PDB entry 7BWR | electron microscopy, 3.50 A resolution | chains B and D of the 4 polymer chains in the assembly

Chain B:
Name: Integral membrane indolylacetylinositol arabinosyltransferase EmbB
Source organism: Mycolicibacterium smegmatis MC2 155
Notes: EC 2.4.2.34
Reference sequence: I7GAQ2 (I7GAQ2_MYCS2); residues 1-1082 here = UniProt positions 1-1082
Chain sequence (1082 residues; numbered 1 to 1082; the number before each row is that of its first residue):
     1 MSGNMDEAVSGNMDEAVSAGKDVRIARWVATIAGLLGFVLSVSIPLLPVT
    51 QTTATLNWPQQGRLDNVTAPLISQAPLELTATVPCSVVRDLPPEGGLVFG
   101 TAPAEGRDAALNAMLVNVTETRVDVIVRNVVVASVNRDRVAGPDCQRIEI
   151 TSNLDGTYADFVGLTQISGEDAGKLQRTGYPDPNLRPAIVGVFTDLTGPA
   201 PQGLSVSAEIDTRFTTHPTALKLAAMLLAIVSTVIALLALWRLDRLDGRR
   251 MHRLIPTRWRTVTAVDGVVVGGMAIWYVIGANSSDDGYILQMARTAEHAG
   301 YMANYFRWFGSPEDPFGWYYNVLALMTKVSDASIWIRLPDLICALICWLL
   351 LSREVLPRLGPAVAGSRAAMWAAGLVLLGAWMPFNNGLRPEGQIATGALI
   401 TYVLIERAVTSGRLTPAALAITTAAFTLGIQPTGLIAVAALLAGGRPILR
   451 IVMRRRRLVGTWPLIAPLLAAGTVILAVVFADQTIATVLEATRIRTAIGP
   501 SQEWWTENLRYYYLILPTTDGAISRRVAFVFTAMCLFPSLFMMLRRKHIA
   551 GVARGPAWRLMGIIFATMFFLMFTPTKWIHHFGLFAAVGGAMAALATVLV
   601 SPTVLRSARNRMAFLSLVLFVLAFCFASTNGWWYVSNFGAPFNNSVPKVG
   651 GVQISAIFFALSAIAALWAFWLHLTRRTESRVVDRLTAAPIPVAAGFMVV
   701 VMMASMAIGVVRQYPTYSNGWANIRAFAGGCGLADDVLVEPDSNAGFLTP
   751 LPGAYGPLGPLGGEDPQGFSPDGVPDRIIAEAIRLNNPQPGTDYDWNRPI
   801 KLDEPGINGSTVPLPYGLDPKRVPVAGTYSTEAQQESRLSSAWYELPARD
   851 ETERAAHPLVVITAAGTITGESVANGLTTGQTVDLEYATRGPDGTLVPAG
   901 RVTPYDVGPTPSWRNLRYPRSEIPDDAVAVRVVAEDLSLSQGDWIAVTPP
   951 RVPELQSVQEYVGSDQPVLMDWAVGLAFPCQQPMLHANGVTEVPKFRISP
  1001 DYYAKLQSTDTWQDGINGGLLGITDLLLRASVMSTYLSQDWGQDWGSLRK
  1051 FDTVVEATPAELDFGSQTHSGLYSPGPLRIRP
Disordered / not traced: 1-22, 168-172, 279-338, 490-524, 627-646, 678-679, 706-732, 752-760, 831-834, 848-851, 874-879, 890-901, 926-928, 1004-1018, 1075-1082
What the authors report for this chain:
  - binding site for the ligand F8L: Glu313, Ile421, Val438, Ile448, Arg495, Thr518, Phe670
  - catalytic residues: Asp285 (proposed by the authors, not directly observed)
  - mutagenesis - R249A/R253A/R454A: abolished binding to Meromycolate extension acyl carrier protein (chain D)
  - mutagenesis - R249A/R253A/R454A: unchanged catalytic activity
  - mutagenesis - M292L: decreased binding to ethambutol

Chain D:
Name: Meromycolate extension acyl carrier protein
Source organism: Mycolicibacterium smegmatis MC2 155
Reference sequence: A0R0B3 (ACPM_MYCS2); residues 1-99 here = UniProt positions 1-99
Chain sequence (99 residues; each row starts with the number of its first residue):
     1 MAATQEEIIAGLAEIIEEVTGIEPSEVTPEKSFVDDLDIDSLSMVEIAVQ
    51 TEDKYGVKIPDEDLAGLRTVGDVVAYIQKLEEENPEAAAALREKFAADQ
Disordered / not traced: 1-2, 81-99
Swiss-Prot annotation at these positions:
  - modified residue: Ser41 (O-(pantetheine 4'-phosphoryl)serine)
  - cross-link: Lys79 (Isoglutamyl lysine isopeptide (Lys-Gln) (interchain with Q-Cter in protein Pup))

Chain B / chain D interface:
Pairs across the interface (16; chain B residue first):
  Asp247(B) - Val49(D)
  Arg249(B) - Asp61(D)
  Pro256(B) - Leu42(D)  hydrophobic
  Thr257(B) - Ser41(D)
  Pro361(B) - Thr20(D)
  Pro361(B) - Asp38(D)
  Ala362(B) - Asp38(D)  hydrogen bond (backbone-side chain)
  Thr410(B) - Leu42(D)
  Thr410(B) - Glu46(D)
  Arg454(B) - Val49(D)
  Arg454(B) - Asp53(D)
  Ala550(B) - Gly21(D)
  Gly551(B) - Gly21(D)
  Ala553(B) - Val19(D)
  Ala553(B) - Thr20(D)
  Ala553(B) - Gly21(D)
Other interface residues (no listed pair), chain B (16 interface residues in all): Arg258, Arg457, Val552, Arg554, Gly555
Other interface residues (no listed pair), chain D (14 interface residues in all): Glu18, Ile22, Asp40, Val45

Overview:
The interface between chain B and chain D involves 16 residues on one side and 14 on the other; the contacts
include 1 hydrogen bond. Its one hydrogen-bonded contact is Ala362(B)-Asp38(D). The paper reports the
catalytic residue Asp285(B); R249A/R253A/R454A of chain B abolish binding to Meromycolate extension acyl
carrier protein (chain D).
Chain B is Integral membrane indolylacetylinositol arabinosyltransferase EmbB and chain D is Meromycolate
extension acyl carrier protein, both from Mycolicibacterium smegmatis MC2 155; the structure, Mycobacterium
smegmatis arabinosyltransferase complex EmbB2-AcpM2 in substrate DPA bound asymmetric "active state", was
determined by electron microscopy (same publication as 7BX8).
